PDB entry 5R0D | X-ray diffraction, 1.27 A resolution | chains A and B

# Chain A
Molecule: Pre-mRNA-splicing factor 8
Source organism: Saccharomyces cerevisiae (strain ATCC 204508 / S288c)
Notes: fragment: yPrp8 RNaseH
UniProt: P33334 (PRP8_YEAST); numbering as in UniProt (aligned over 1836-2090)
Amino-acid sequence (258 residues; each row starts with the number of its first residue):
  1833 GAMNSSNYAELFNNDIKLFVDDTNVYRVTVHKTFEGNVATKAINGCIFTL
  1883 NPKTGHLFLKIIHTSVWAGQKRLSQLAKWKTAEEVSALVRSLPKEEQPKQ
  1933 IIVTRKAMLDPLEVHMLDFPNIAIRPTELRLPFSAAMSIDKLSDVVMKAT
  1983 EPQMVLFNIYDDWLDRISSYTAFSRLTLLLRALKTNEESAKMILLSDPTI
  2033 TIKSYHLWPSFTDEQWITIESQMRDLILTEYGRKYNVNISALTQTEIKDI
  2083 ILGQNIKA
Disordered / not traced: 2070-2090
Sequence notes: expression tag (1833-1835)
Ligand contacts: R8Y (N-ethyl-N-(thiophene-2-carbonyl)-beta-alanine): Ser1837, Tyr1840, Leu1961, Leu1963, Tyr2002, Phe2005, Ser2006, Thr2009

# Chain B
Molecule: A1 cistron-splicing factor AAR2
Source organism: Saccharomyces cerevisiae (strain ATCC 204508 / S288c)
Notes: fragment: GAMA - Aar2(1-152) - SSSSS - Aar2(171-317); engineered mutation(s): L153_D170delinsSSSSS
UniProt: P32357 (AAR2_YEAST); aligned to UniProt positions 1-317 over residues 1-317
Amino-acid sequence (308 residues; row label = number of the first residue in the row; note: 13 numbers in that range are skipped by the numbering (no residue carries them; nothing is unmodelled there); numbers below 1 keep their minus sign (Gly-3 is residue -3)):
    -3 GAMAMNTVPFTSAPIEVTIGIDQYSFNVKENQPFHGIKDIPIGHVHVIHF
    47 QHADNSSMRYGYWFDCRMGNFYIQYDPKDGLYKMMEERDGAKFENIVHNF
    97 KERQMMVSYPKIDEDDTWYNLTEFVQMDKIRKIVRKDENQFSYVDSSMTT
   147 VQENEL
   166 SSSSSDPAHSLNYTVINFKSREAIRPGHEMEDFLDKSYYLNTVMLQGIFK
   216 NSSNYFGELQFAFLNAMFFGNYGSSLQWHAMIELICSSATVPKHMLDKLD
   266 EILYYQIKTLPEQYSDILLNERVWNICLYSSFQKNSLHNTEKIMENKYPE
   316 LL
Disordered / not traced: -3 to 0, 166-169
Sequence notes: expression tag (-3 to 0); conflict Ser166 (Leu153 in P32357), Ser167 (Lys154 in P32357), Ser170 (Leu157 in P32357)
Curated features (UniProtKB/Swiss-Prot):
  - region: Leu261 to Ile282 (Leucine-zipper)
  - modified residue: Ser253 (Phosphoserine), Thr274 (Phosphothreonine)

# Interface between chain A and chain B
Contacting residue pairs (17):
  Gln1907(A) with Met195(B); Leu199(B)
  Leu1908(A) with Met195(B), hydrophobic
  Trp1911(A) with Glu194(B); Met195(B), hydrophobic; Phe198(B), hydrophobic
  Asp1942(A) with Lys184(B), salt bridge; Phe198(B)
  Glu1945(A) with Lys184(B), salt bridge
  Val1946(A) with Ile189(B), hydrophobic; Glu194(B); Phe198(B), hydrophobic
  His1947(A) with Glu194(B)
  Leu1949(A) with Lys184(B); Ser185(B); Arg186(B)
  Asp1950(A) with Arg186(B), salt bridge

# Overview
9 residues of chain A face 8 of chain B across their interface, with 3 salt bridges. Polar contacts include
Asp1942(A)-Lys184(B), Glu1945(A)-Lys184(B) and Asp1950(A)-Arg186(B). Ligands of chain A: compound R8Y.
Here chain A is Pre-mRNA-splicing factor 8 and chain B is A1 cistron-splicing factor AAR2, both from
Saccharomyces cerevisiae (strain ATCC 204508 / S288c). Entry 5R0D (PanDDA analysis group deposition --
Aar2/RNaseH in complex with fragment F2X-Entry C11, DMSO-free) was determined by X-ray diffraction together
with 5QY1, 5QY2, 5QY3, 5QY4, 5QY5, 5QY6 and 128 further entries from the same study.
